2P9G - chains A and B; structure by X-ray diffraction, 2.80 A resolution.

[Chain A (and B)]
Name: D-3-phosphoglycerate dehydrogenase
Source organism: Escherichia coli
Notes: EC 1.1.1.95; chain B of this document is another copy of the same molecule, construct and numbering; everything in this record applies to it too
UniProtKB: P0A9T0 (SERA_ECOLI); residues 1-410 here = UniProt positions 1-410
Amino-acid sequence (410 residues; each row starts with the number of its first residue):
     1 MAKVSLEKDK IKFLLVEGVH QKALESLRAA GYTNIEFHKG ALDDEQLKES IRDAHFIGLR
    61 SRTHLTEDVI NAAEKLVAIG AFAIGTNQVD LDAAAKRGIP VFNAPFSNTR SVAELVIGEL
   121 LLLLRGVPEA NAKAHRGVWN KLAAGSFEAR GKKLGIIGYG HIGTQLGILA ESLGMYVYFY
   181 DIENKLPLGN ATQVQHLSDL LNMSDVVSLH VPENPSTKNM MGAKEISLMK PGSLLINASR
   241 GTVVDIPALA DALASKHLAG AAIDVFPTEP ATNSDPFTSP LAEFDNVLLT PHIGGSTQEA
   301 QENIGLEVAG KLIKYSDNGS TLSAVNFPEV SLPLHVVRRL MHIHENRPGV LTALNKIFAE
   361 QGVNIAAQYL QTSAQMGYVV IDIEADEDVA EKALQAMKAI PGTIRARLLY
Unresolved in the structure: 1-6
Differences from the reference sequence: engineered mutation Ala81 (Cys in P0A9T0), Ala83 (Cys in P0A9T0), Ala250 (Cys in P0A9T0), Ala282 (Cys in P0A9T0), Val336 (Gly in P0A9T0), Val337 (Gly in P0A9T0)
Ligand contacts:
  - NADH (NAI; 1,4-dihydronicotinamide adenine dinucleotide): Ile84, Phe106, Asn108, Val112, Ile157, Gly158, Tyr159, Gly160, His161, Ile162, Gly163, Tyr180, Asp181, Ile182, Glu183, Lys185, His210, Val211, Pro212, Glu213, Ser216, Thr217, Met220, Ala238, Ser239, Arg240, Asp264, Val265, His292, Gly294, Gly295
  - serine (SER): His344, Glu345, Asn346, Arg347, Pro348, Gly349, Val350, Leu351, Leu370, Thr372
Swiss-Prot annotation at these positions:
  - active site: Arg240, Glu269, His292 (Proton donor)
  - binding site (NAD(+)): His161, Ile162, Asp181, Ala238 to Arg240, Asp264, His292 to Gly295

[Chain A / chain B interface]
Residue-residue contacts - 46 pairs, chain A then chain B:
  Ser331(A) - Tyr369(B)
  Leu332(A) - Tyr369(B)  hydrophobic
  Pro333(A) - Tyr369(B)
  Asn346(A) - Asn364(B)  hydrogen bond
  Arg347(A) - Asn364(B)
  Pro348(A) - Gly362(B)
  Pro348(A) - Asn364(B)
  Gly349(A) - Ala359(B)
  Leu351(A) - Asn355(B)
  Leu351(A) - Gln368(B)
  Thr352(A) - Thr352(B)
  Thr352(A) - Asn355(B)  hydrogen bond (side chain-backbone)
  Thr352(A) - Lys356(B)
  Thr352(A) - Ala359(B)
  Asn355(A) - Leu351(B)
  Asn355(A) - Thr352(B)  hydrogen bond (backbone-side chain)
  Asn355(A) - Asn355(B)
  Lys356(A) - Thr352(B)
  Ala359(A) - Thr352(B)
  Gly362(A) - Pro348(B)
  Val363(A) - Pro348(B)
  Asn364(A) - Asn346(B)  hydrogen bond
  Asn364(A) - Arg347(B)
  Asn364(A) - Pro348(B)
  Ile365(A) - Leu351(B)  hydrophobic
  Ile365(A) - Leu370(B)  hydrophobic
  Ala366(A) - Gln371(B)
  Ala366(A) - Thr372(B)  hydrogen bond (backbone-side chain)
  Ala367(A) - Leu370(B)
  Ala367(A) - Gln371(B)
  Gln368(A) - Leu351(B)
  Gln368(A) - Gln368(B)
  Gln368(A) - Tyr369(B)
  Gln368(A) - Leu370(B)  hydrogen bond (backbone-backbone)
  Tyr369(A) - Leu332(B)  hydrophobic
  Tyr369(A) - Pro333(B)
  Tyr369(A) - Gln368(B)
  Tyr369(A) - Tyr369(B)  hydrophobic
  Leu370(A) - Ile365(B)
  Leu370(A) - Ala366(B)
  Leu370(A) - Ala367(B)
  Leu370(A) - Gln368(B)  hydrogen bond (backbone-backbone)
  Gln371(A) - His335(B)
  Gln371(A) - Ala366(B)
  Gln371(A) - Ala367(B)
  Thr372(A) - Ala366(B)  hydrogen bond (side chain-backbone)
Also at the interface, not in a pair above, chain A (24 interface residues in all): His335
Also at the interface, not in a pair above, chain B (24 interface residues in all): Ser331, Gly349, Val363

[In short]
Chain A and chain B each contribute 24 residues to their interface; the contacts include 8 hydrogen bonds.
Polar pairs include Asn346(A)-Asn364(B), Thr352(A)-Asn355(B) and Ala366(A)-Thr372(B). Chain A binds NADH and
serine. UniProt lists 3 active-site residues and 11 NAD+-binding residues on chain A.
Both chains are D-3-phosphoglycerate dehydrogenase (Escherichia coli). Entry 2P9G (Crystal structure of serine
bound G336V,G337V double mutant of E.coli phosphoglycerate dehydrogenase) was determined by X-ray diffraction,
deposited together with 2P9C, 2P9E and 2PA3.
